Entry 3G4S (X-ray diffraction, 3.20 A resolution); this record covers chains 0 and 1 of the 31 polymer chains in the assembly.

# Chain 0
Molecule: 23S ribosomal RNA
Organism: Haloarcula marismortui
Sequence (2923 nucleotides; row label = number of the first residue in the row):
     1 GUUGGCUACU AUGCCAGCUG GUGGAUUGCU CGGCUCAGGC GCUGAUGAAG GACGUGCCAA
    61 GCUGCGAUAA GCUGUGGGGA GCCGCACGGA GGCGAAGAAC CACAGAUUUC CGAAUGAGAA
   121 UCUCUCUAAC AAUUGCUUCG CGCAAUGAGG AACCCCGAGA ACUGAAACAU CUCAGUAUCG
   181 GGAGGAACAG AAAACGCAAC GUGAUGUCGU UAGUAACCGC GAGUGAACGC GAUACAGCCC
   241 AAACCGAAGC CCUCACGGGC AAUGUGGUGU CAGGGCUACC UCUCAUCAGC CGACCGUCUU
   301 CACGAAGUCU CUUGGAAUAG AGCGUGAUAC AGGGUGACAA CCCCGUACUG AAGACCAGUA
   361 CGCUGUGCGG UAGUGCCAGA GUAGCGGGGG UUGGAUAUCC CUCGCGAAUA ACGCAGGCAU
   421 CGACUGCGAA GGCUAAACAC AACCUGAGAC CGAUAGUGAA CAAGUAGUGU GAACGAACGC
   481 UGCAAAGUAC CCUCAGAAGG GAGGCGAAAU AGAGCAUGAA AUCAGUUGGC GAUCGAGCGA
   541 CAGGGCAUAC AAGGUCCCUU GACGAAUGAC CGAGACGCGA GUCUCCAGUA AGACUCACGG
   601 GAAGCCGAUG UUCUGUCGUA CGUUUUGAAA AACGAGCCAG GGAGUGUGUC UGUAUGGCAA
   661 GUCUAACCGG AGUAUCCGGG GAGGCACAGG GAAACCGACA UGGCCGCAGG GCUUUGCCCG
   721 AGGGCCGCCG UCUUCAAGGG CGGGGAGCCA UGUGGACACG ACCCGAAUCC GGACGAUCUA
   781 CGCAUGGACA AGAUGAAGCG UGCCGAAAGG CACGUGGAAG UCUGUUAGAG UUGGUGUCCU
   841 ACAAUACCCU CUCGUGAUCU AUGUGUAGGG GUGAAAGGCC CAUCGAGUCC GGCAACAGCU
   901 GGUUCCAAUC GAAACAUGUC GAAGCAUGAC CUCCGCCGAG GUAGUCUGUG AGGUAGAGCG
   961 ACCGAUUGGU GUGUCCGCCU CCGAGAGGAG UCGGCACACC UGUCAAACUC CAAACUUACA
  1021 GACGCUGUUU GACGCGGGGA UUCCGGUGCG CGGGGUAAGC CUGUGUACCA GGAGGGGAAC
  1081 AACCCAGAGA UAGGUUAAGG UCCCCAAGUG UGGAUUAAGU GUAAUCCUCU GAAGGUGGUC
  1141 UCGAGCCCUA GACAGCCGGG AGGUGAGCUU AGAAGCAGCU ACCCUCUAAG AAAAGCGUAA
  1201 CAGCUUACCG GCCGAGGUUU GAGGCGCCCA AAAUGAUCGG GACUCAAAUC CACCACCGAG
  1261 ACCUGUCCGU ACCACUCAUA CUGGUAAUCG AGUAGAUUGG CGCUCUAAUU GGAUGGAAGC
  1321 AGGGGCGAGA GCUCCUGUGG ACCGAUUAGU GACGAAAAUC CUGGCCAUAG UAGCAGCGAU
  1381 AGUCGGGUGA GAACCCCGAC GGCCUAAUGG AUAAGGGUUC CUCAGCACUG CUGAUCAGCU
  1441 GAGGGUUAGC CGGUCCUAAG UCUCACCGCA ACUCGACUGA GACGAAAUGG GAAACAGGUU
  1501 AAUAUUCCUG UGCCAUCAUG CAGUGAAAGU UGACGCCCUG GGGUCGAUCA CGCCGGGCAU
  1561 UCGCCCGGUC GAACCGUCCA ACUCCGUGGA AGCCGUAAUG GCAGGAAGCG GACGAACGGC
  1621 GGCAUAGGGA AACGUGAUUC AACCUGGGGC CCAUGAAAAG ACGAGCAUGA UGUCCGUACC
  1681 GAGAACCGAC ACAGGUGUCC AUGGCGGCGA AAGCCAAGGC CUGUCGGGAG CAACCAACGU
  1741 UAGGGAAUUC GGCAAGUUAG UCCCGUACCU UCGGAAGAAG GGAUGCCUGC UCCGGAACGG
  1801 AGCAGGUCGC AGUGACUCGG AAGCUCGGAC UGUCUAGUAA CAACAUAGGU GACCGCAAAU
  1861 CCGCAAGGAC UCGUACGGUC ACUGAAUCCU GCCCAGUGCA GGUAUCUGAA CACCUCGUAC
  1921 AAGAGGACGA AGGACCUGUC AACGGCGGGG GUAACUAUGA CCCUCUUAAG GUAGCGUAGU
  1981 ACCUUGCCGC AUCAGUAGCG GCUUGCAUGA AUGGAUUAAC CAGAGCUUCA CUGUCCCAAC
  2041 GUUGGGCCCG GUGAACUGUA CAUUCCAGUG CGGAGUCUGG AGACACCCAG GGGGAAGCGA
  2101 AGACCCUAUG GAGCUUUACU GCAGGCUGUC GCUGAGACGU GGUCGCCGAU GUGCAGCAUA
  2161 GGUAGGAGUC GUUACAGAGG UACCCGCGCU AGCGGGCCAC CCAGACAACA GUGAAAUACU
  2221 ACCCGUCGGU GACUGCGACU CUCACUCCGG GAGGAGGACA CCGAUAGCCG GGCAGUUUGA
  2281 CUGGGGCGGU ACGCGCUCGA AAAGAUAUCG AGCGCGCCCU AUGGUCAUCU CAGCCGGGAC
  2341 AGAGACCCGG CGAAGAGUGC AAGAGCAAAA GAUGACUUGA CAGUGUUCUU CCCAACGAGG
  2401 AACGCUGACG CGAAAGCGUG GUCUAGCGAA CCAAUUAGCC UGCUUGAUGC GGGCAAUUGA
  2461 UGACAGAAAA GCUACCCUAG GGAUAACAGA GUCGUCACUC GCAAGAGCAC AUAUCGACCG
  2521 AGUGGCUUGC UACCUCGAUG UCGGUUCCCU CCAUCCUGCC CGUGCAGAAG CGGGCAAGGG
  2581 UGAGGUUGUU CGCCUAUUAA AGGAGGUCGU GAGCUGGGUU UAGACCGUCG UGAGACAGGU
  2641 CGGCUGCUAU CUACUGGGUG UGUAAUGGUG UCUGACAAGA ACGACCGUAU AGUACGAGAG
  2701 GAACUACGGU UGGUGGCCAC UGGUGUACCG GUUGUUCGAG AGAGCACGUG CCGGGUAGCC
  2761 ACGCCACACG GGGUAAGAGC UGAACGCAUC UAAGCUCGAA ACCCACUUGG AAAAGAGACA
  2821 CCGCCGAGGU CCCGCGUACA AGACGCGGUC GAUAGACUCG GGGUGUGCGC GUCGAGGUAA
  2881 CGAGACGUUA AGCCCACGAG CACUAACAGA CCAAAGCCAU CAU
Not modelled in the structure: 1-9, 126-127, 715, 971-998, 1560, 1952-1963, 2137-2236, 2339-2343, 2665-2666, 2915-2923
Modified positions: 1MA (6-hydro-1-methyladenosine-5'-monophosphate) at position 628, OMU (o2'-methyluridine 5'-monophosphate) at position 2587, OMG (o2'-methylguanosine-5'-monophosphate) at position 2588, UR3 (3-methyluridine-5'-monophoshate) at position 2619, PSU (pseudouridine-5'-monophosphate) at position 2621
Bound ions: Na+ site 1: U12 (shared with 1 residue of chain R); Mg2+ site 1 near G28 (its only coordinating residue here); Na+ site 2: C40, C443; Na+ site 3: G56, A59, G61; Sr2+ site 1 near A86 (its only coordinating residue here); Mg2+ site 2 near U115 (its only coordinating residue here); Na+ site 4: C141, G142; Na+ site 5: U146, G147; Mg2+ site 3: C162, U2276; Na+ site 6: A165, A166; Mg2+ site 4: A167, C168; Na+ site 7: U170, C218, G219, G221; 1 more K+ sites not listed; 69 more Mg2+ sites not listed; 56 more Na+ sites not listed; 34 more Sr2+ sites not listed
Ligand contacts: tiamulin (MUL): G2102, A2103, C2104, A2486, C2487, A2538, U2539, G2540, U2541, U2620

# Chain 1
Name: 50S ribosomal protein L37e
Organism: Haloarcula marismortui
UniProt: P32410 (RL37_HALMA); residues 1-56 here correspond to UniProt positions 2-57 (UniProt number = residue number + 1)
Chain sequence (56 residues; row label = number of the first residue in the row):
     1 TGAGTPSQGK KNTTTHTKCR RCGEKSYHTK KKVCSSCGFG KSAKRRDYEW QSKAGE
Bound ions: Sr2+ site 1: Asn-12 (shared with U862(0) of chain 0); Cd2+: Cys-19, Cys-22, Cys-34, Cys-37; Sr2+ site 2 near Asp-47 (its only coordinating residue here)

# Interface between chain 0 and chain 1
Residue-residue contacts - 114 pairs, chain 0 then chain 1:
  A49(0) with Arg-45(1), base contact
  G50(0) with Arg-21(1), hydrogen bond to the base; Arg-45(1), base contact
  G51(0) with Cys-22(1), hydrogen bond to the sugar; Gly-23(1), sugar contact
  C111(0) with Arg-20(1), hydrogen bond to the sugar
  G112(0) with Arg-20(1), salt bridge to the phosphate; Arg-21(1), phosphate contact; Phe-39(1), phosphate contact
  A113(0) with Arg-21(1), salt bridge to the phosphate; Phe-39(1), phosphate contact; Ala-43(1), sugar contact
  A119(0) with Arg-20(1), hydrogen bond to the base
  A120(0) with Thr-17(1), base contact; Lys-18(1), hydrogen bond to the sugar; Arg-20(1), salt bridge to the phosphate; Tyr-27(1), hydrogen bond to the phosphate; Thr-29(1), hydrogen bond to the base; Lys-32(1), salt bridge to the phosphate
  U121(0) with Lys-18(1), base contact; Cys-19(1), base contact; Arg-20(1), sugar contact
  A148(0) with Ala-43(1), sugar contact; Lys-44(1), salt bridge to the phosphate
  G149(0) with Lys-44(1), phosphate contact; Arg-45(1), hydrogen bond to the phosphate
  A152(0) with Glu-49(1), phosphate contact
  U178(0) with Glu-49(1), phosphate contact; Trp-50(1), phosphate contact; Ala-54(1), phosphate contact
  C179(0) with Tyr-48(1), phosphate contact; Glu-49(1), hydrogen bond to the phosphate
  G182(0) with Lys-44(1), phosphate contact
  U470(0) with Thr-15(1), hydrogen bond to the sugar; His-16(1), sugar contact
  G471(0) with His-16(1), hydrogen bond to the sugar; Lys-25(1), sugar contact; Ser-26(1), hydrogen bond to the phosphate; Ser-35(1), hydrogen bond to the sugar
  A472(0) with Ser-26(1), hydrogen bond to the phosphate; Ser-35(1), sugar contact; Ser-36(1), phosphate contact; Arg-46(1), hydrogen bond to the sugar; Trp-50(1), sugar contact
  A473(0) with Arg-46(1), salt bridge to the phosphate; Gln-51(1), hydrogen bond to the phosphate
  G771(0) with Trp-50(1), base contact
  G772(0) with Tyr-48(1), sugar contact; Trp-50(1), hydrogen bond to the sugar
  A773(0) with Arg-46(1), hydrogen bond to the sugar; Tyr-48(1), hydrogen bond to the phosphate; Trp-50(1), sugar contact
  C774(0) with Ser-35(1), phosphate contact; Arg-46(1), salt bridge to the phosphate
  G775(0) with His-16(1), salt bridge to the phosphate; His-28(1), salt bridge to the phosphate; Ser-35(1), phosphate contact
  A776(0) with Thr-15(1), phosphate contact; His-28(1), salt bridge to the phosphate; Lys-31(1), salt bridge to the phosphate
  U777(0) with Lys-11(1), base contact; Asn-12(1), hydrogen bond to the base; Thr-13(1), hydrogen bond to the base; Thr-15(1), base contact
  C778(0) with Ser-7(1), sugar contact; Lys-10(1), phosphate contact; Lys-11(1), sugar contact
  U779(0) with Lys-10(1), salt bridge to the phosphate
  A843(0) with Thr-5(1), sugar contact
  U845(0) with Gly-2(1), sugar contact; Gly-4(1), phosphate contact; Thr-5(1), hydrogen bond to the phosphate
  A846(0) with Pro-6(1), phosphate contact
  G863(0) with Lys-30(1), salt bridge to the phosphate
  U864(0) with Lys-30(1), salt bridge to the phosphate
  C881(0) with Lys-11(1), hydrogen bond to the base
  A882(0) with Ala-3(1), sugar contact; Gly-4(1), base contact; Thr-5(1), base contact
  C890(0) with Trp-50(1), hydrogen bond to the sugar
  G891(0) with Trp-50(1), sugar contact; Lys-53(1), salt bridge to the phosphate; Ala-54(1), phosphate contact
  G892(0) with Lys-53(1), salt bridge to the phosphate; Ala-54(1), hydrogen bond to the phosphate
  C893(0) with Lys-53(1), hydrogen bond to the phosphate
  A894(0) with Lys-53(1), salt bridge to the phosphate
  A1414(0) with Asn-12(1), hydrogen bond to the sugar
  G1415(0) with Asn-12(1), sugar contact; Thr-14(1), hydrogen bond to the phosphate
  U1473(0) with Lys-41(1), hydrogen bond to the base; Ser-42(1), sugar contact; Lys-44(1), base contact
  C1474(0) with Lys-41(1), phosphate contact
  C1687(0) with Gln-8(1), hydrogen bond to the sugar; Gly-9(1), hydrogen bond to the base; Lys-11(1), sugar contact
  G1688(0) with Thr-5(1), base contact; Gln-8(1), sugar contact
  G1694(0) with Thr-5(1), hydrogen bond to the base; Pro-6(1), sugar contact; Gly-9(1), base contact
  G1695(0) with Pro-6(1), hydrogen bond to the sugar; Gly-9(1), hydrogen bond to the base; Lys-10(1), sugar contact
  U1696(0) with Gly-9(1), sugar contact
  A1836(0) with Thr-1(1), hydrogen bond to the sugar; Gly-2(1), sugar contact; Ala-3(1), hydrogen bond to the sugar; Ser-7(1), base contact
  G1837(0) with Thr-1(1), hydrogen bond to the phosphate; Gly-2(1), base contact; Ala-3(1), hydrogen bond to the base; Gly-4(1), base contact
Other interface residues (no listed pair), chain 0 (63 interface residues in all): A52, C53, A114, A177, G181, G830, U831, A844, A861, U862, U883, A1413
Other interface residues (no listed pair), chain 1 (48 interface residues in all): Ser-52, Glu-56

# Summary
63 residues of chain 0 face 48 of chain 1 across their interface; the contacts include 38 hydrogen bonds and
17 salt bridges. Among the polar pairs are G50(0)/Arg-21(1), A119(0)/Arg-20(1) and A120(0)/Thr-29(1). Ligands
of chain 0: tiamulin.
Chain 0 is 23S ribosomal RNA and chain 1 is 50S ribosomal protein L37e, both from Haloarcula marismortui; the
structure, Co-crystal structure of Tiamulin bound to the large ribosomal subunit, was determined by X-ray
diffraction (same publication as 3G6E and 3G71).
